4CRY - chains B and G of the 3 polymer chains in the assembly; structure by X-ray diffraction, 1.61 A resolution.

Chain B:
Name: PANZ
Organism: Escherichia coli K-12
Reference sequence: P37613 (YHHK_ECOLI); residue numbers follow UniProt; this construct covers 1-127
Sequence (137 residues; each row starts with the number of its first residue):
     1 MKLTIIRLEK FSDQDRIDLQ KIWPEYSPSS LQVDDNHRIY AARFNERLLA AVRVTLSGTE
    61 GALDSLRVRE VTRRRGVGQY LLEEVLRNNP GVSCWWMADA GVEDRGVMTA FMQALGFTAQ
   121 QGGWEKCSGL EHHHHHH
Not modelled in the structure: 128-137
Construct notes: expression tag (128-137)
Curated features (UniProtKB/Swiss-Prot):
  - region (Interaction with PanD): Arg43 to Leu48, Leu66 to Gly76
  - binding site (CoA): Leu66 to Val68, Thr72 to Gln79
  - mutagenesis: Asn45 (N45A: Loss of affinity for PanD. Is still able to activate but not regulate the PanD protein)
Disulfides: Cys94-Cys127
Bound ions: Mg2+: Thr72 (together with acetyl coenzyme A)
Ligand contacts: acetyl coenzyme A (ACO): Trp23, Glu25, Tyr26, Ser65, Leu66, Arg67, Val68, Arg73, Arg74, Arg75, Gly76, Val77, Gly78, Gln79, Ala100, Gly101, Val102, Glu103, Val107, Met108, Ala110, Phe111, Ala114

Chain G:
Name: Aspartate 1-decarboxylase
Organism: Escherichia coli K-12
Notes: EC 4.1.1.11
Reference sequence: P0A790 (PAND_ECOLI); numbering as in UniProt (aligned over 25-126)
Sequence (102 residues; numbered 25 to 126; the number before each row is that of its first residue):
    25 SCAIDQDFLD AAGILENEAI DIWNVTNGKR FSVYAIAAER GSRIISVNGA AAHCASVGDI
    85 VIIASFVTMP DEEARTWRPN VAYFEGDNEM KRTAKAIPVQ VA
Construct notes: engineered mutation Val57 (Thr in P0A790)
Modified / non-standard residues: Cys78 (s-hydroxycysteine; CSO)
Curated features (UniProtKB/Swiss-Prot):
  - active site: Ser25 (Schiff-base intermediate with substrate), Tyr58 (Proton donor)
  - binding site (substrate): Gly73 to Ala75
  - modified residue: Ser25 (Pyruvic acid (Ser))

Chain B / chain G interface:
Pairs across the interface (26; chain B residue first):
  Lys2(B) - Tyr107(G)
  Lys2(B) - Glu109(G)  salt bridge
  Leu3(B) - Arg116(G)
  Lys21(B) - Ala126(G)
  Phe44(B) - Ile121(G)  hydrophobic
  Phe44(B) - Pro122(G)
  Phe44(B) - Val123(G)
  Phe44(B) - Gln124(G)
  Asn45(B) - Gln124(G)  hydrogen bond
  Arg47(B) - Val125(G)
  Arg47(B) - Ala126(G)  hydrogen bond (side chain-backbone)
  Leu49(B) - Pro122(G)  hydrophobic
  Leu49(B) - Val123(G)
  Leu49(B) - Val125(G)  hydrophobic
  Arg69(B) - Val125(G)
  Val71(B) - Val123(G)
  Val71(B) - Val125(G)  hydrophobic
  Thr72(B) - Pro122(G)
  Thr72(B) - Val123(G)  hydrogen bond (side chain-backbone)
  Arg74(B) - Arg102(G)  hydrogen bond (backbone-side chain)
  Arg75(B) - Arg102(G)
  Arg75(B) - Ala120(G)
  Arg75(B) - Ile121(G)  hydrogen bond (side chain-backbone)
  Arg75(B) - Pro122(G)
  Arg75(B) - Val123(G)
  Tyr80(B) - Arg116(G)
Other interface residues (no listed pair), chain B (15 interface residues in all): Gly76, Val77

Summary:
15 residues of chain B face 11 of chain G across their interface; the contacts include 5 hydrogen bonds and 1
salt bridge. Polar contacts include Lys2(B)-Glu109(G), Asn45(B)-Gln124(G) and Arg47(B)-Ala126(G). Acetyl
coenzyme A is bound between chain B and chain G.
Chain B is PANZ and chain G is Aspartate 1-decarboxylase, both from Escherichia coli K-12; the structure,
Direct visualisation of strain-induced protein post-translational modification, was determined by X-ray
diffraction.
